Entry 5E3O (X-ray diffraction, 2.78 A resolution); this record covers chains B and C of the 4 polymer chains in the assembly.

# Chain B
Molecule: DNA-binding protein Fis
Organism: Escherichia coli
UniProt: P0A6R3 (FIS_ECOLI); residues 1-98 here = UniProt positions 1-98
Sequence (98 residues; row label = number of the first residue in the row):
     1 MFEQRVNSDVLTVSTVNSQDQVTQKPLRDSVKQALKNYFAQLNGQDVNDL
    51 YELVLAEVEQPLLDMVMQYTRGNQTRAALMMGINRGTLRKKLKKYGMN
What the authors report for this chain:
  - binding site for the 27-nt DNA strand (chain C): Arg89
  - mutagenesis - N73A (140-fold): decreased binding to F1
  - mutagenesis - R71A, T75A: unchanged binding to F1
  - mutagenesis - R71A: decreased binding to F27
  - mutagenesis - R71A: decreased binding to F28
  - mutagenesis - R71A: decreased binding to F1+/-8G

# Chain C
Molecule: 27-nt DNA strand
Sequence (27 nucleotides; numbered 1 to 27; the number before each row is that of its first residue):
     1 AAATTTGGAGGAATTTTCTCCAAATTT

# Chain B / chain C interface
Contacting residue pairs - 12 pairs, chain B then chain C:
  Gly72(B) with DT6(C), phosphate contact
  Asn73(B) with DT5(C), hydrogen bond to the phosphate; DT6(C), phosphate contact
  Gln74(B) with DT6(C), hydrogen bond to the phosphate; DG7(C), phosphate contact
  Thr75(B) with DT5(C), sugar contact; DT6(C), hydrogen bond to the phosphate
  Arg85(B) with DT6(C), base contact; DG7(C), hydrogen bond to the base; DG8(C), hydrogen bond to the base
  Arg89(B) with DG7(C), salt bridge to the phosphate; DG8(C), hydrogen bond to the base
Also at the interface, not in a pair above, chain B (7 interface residues in all): Arg76

# In short
The interface between chain B and chain C involves 7 residues on one side and 4 on the other, with 6 hydrogen
bonds and 1 salt bridge. Among the polar pairs are Arg85(B)-DG7(C), Arg85(B)-DG8(C) and Arg89(B)-DG8(C). From
the paper: a binding site for the 27-nt DNA strand (chain C) at Arg89(B); N73A of chain B reduces binding to
F1; 3 substitutions were tested in all.
Here chain B is DNA-binding protein Fis (Escherichia coli) and chain C is a 27-nt DNA strand. Entry 5E3O
(Crystal structure of Fis bound to 27bp DNA F32 (AAATTTGGAGGAATTTTCTCCAAATTT)) was determined by X-ray
diffraction, deposited together with 5DS9, 5E3L, 5DTD, 5E3M and 5E3N.
